6T5U - chain A; structure by X-ray diffraction, 1.72 A resolution.

# Chain A
Name: V-Ki-ras2 Kirsten rat sarcoma viral oncogene homolog, isoform CRA_b
From: Homo sapiens
UniProtKB: A0A024RAV5 (A0A024RAV5_HUMAN); residues 1-166 here = UniProt positions 1-166
Sequence (168 residues; each row starts with the number of its first residue; numbering starts at 0):
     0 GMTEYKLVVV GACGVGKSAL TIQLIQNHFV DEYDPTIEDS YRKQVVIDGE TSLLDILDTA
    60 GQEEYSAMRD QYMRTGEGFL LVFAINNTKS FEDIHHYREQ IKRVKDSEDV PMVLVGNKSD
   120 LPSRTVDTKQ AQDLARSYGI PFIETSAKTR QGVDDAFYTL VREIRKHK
Sequence notes: expression tag (0, 167); conflict Cys12 (Gly in A0A024RAV5), Ser51 (Cys in A0A024RAV5), Leu80 (Cys in A0A024RAV5), Ser118 (Cys in A0A024RAV5)
Metal / ion sites: Mg2+: Ser17 (together with GDP)
Residues lining bound ligands:
  - GDP (guanosine-5'-diphosphate): Ala11, Cys12, Gly13, Val14, Gly15, Lys16, Ser17, Ala18, Phe28, Val29, Asp30, Glu31, Tyr32, Asp57, Asn116, Lys117, Asp119, Leu120, Ser145, Ala146, Lys147
  - MKW (1-[(7R)-16-chloro-15-(5-methyl-1H-indazol-4-yl)-9-oxa-2,5,12-triazatetracyclo[8.8.0.02,7.013,18]octadeca-1(10),11,13,15,17-pentaen-5-yl]prop-2-en-1-one): Val9, Gly10, Ala11, Cys12, Gly13, Lys16, Pro34, Thr58, Ala59, Gly60, Gln61, Glu62, Glu63, Tyr64, Ser65, Arg68, Asp69, Met72, His95, Tyr96, Gln99, Ile100, Arg102, Val103

# Summary
Chain A binds GDP and compound MKW.
Chain A is V-Ki-ras2 Kirsten rat sarcoma viral oncogene homolog, isoform CRA_b (Homo sapiens); the structure,
KRasG12C ligand complex, was determined by X-ray diffraction together with 6T5B and 6T5V from the same study.
